2V69 - chains G and O of the 16 polymer chains in the assembly; structure by X-ray diffraction, 2.80 A resolution.

Chain G:
Name: Ribulose bisphosphate carboxylase large chain
From: Chlamydomonas reinhardtii
Notes: EC 4.1.1.39
UniProt: P00877 (RBL_CHLRE); residue numbers follow UniProt; this construct covers 1-475
Chain sequence (475 residues; each row starts with the number of its first residue):
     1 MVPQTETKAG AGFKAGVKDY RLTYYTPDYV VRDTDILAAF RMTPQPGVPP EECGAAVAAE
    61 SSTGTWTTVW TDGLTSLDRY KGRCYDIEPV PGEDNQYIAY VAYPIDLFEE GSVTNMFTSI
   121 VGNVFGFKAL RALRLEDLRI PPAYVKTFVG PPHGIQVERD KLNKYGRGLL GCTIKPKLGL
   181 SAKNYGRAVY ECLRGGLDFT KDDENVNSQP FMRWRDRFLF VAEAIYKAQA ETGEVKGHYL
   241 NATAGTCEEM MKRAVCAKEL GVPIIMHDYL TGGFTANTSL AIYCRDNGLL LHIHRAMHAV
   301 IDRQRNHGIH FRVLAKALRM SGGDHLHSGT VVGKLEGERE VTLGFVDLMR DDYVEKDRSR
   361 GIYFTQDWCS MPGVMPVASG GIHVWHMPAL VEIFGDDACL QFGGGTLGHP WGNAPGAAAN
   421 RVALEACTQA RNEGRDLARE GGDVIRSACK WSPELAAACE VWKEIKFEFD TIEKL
Unresolved in the structure: 1-8, 470-475
Disulfides: C449-C459
Modified positions: P104, P151 (4-hydroxyproline; HYP); K201 (lysine nz-carboxylic acid; KCX); C256, C369 (s-methylcysteine; SMC)
Construct notes: conflict P46 (Leu in P00877); engineered mutation E473 (Asp in P00877)
Metal / ion sites: Mg2+: K201, D203, E204 (together with 2-carboxyarabinitol-1,5-diphosphate)
Ligand contacts:
  - 2-carboxyarabinitol-1,5-diphosphate (CAP), molecule 1: E60, T65, W66, N123
  - 2-carboxyarabinitol-1,5-diphosphate (CAP), molecule 2: T173, K175, K177, K201, D203, E204, H294, R295, H298, H327, G329, K334, L335, S379, G380, G381, Q401, F402, G403, G404

Chain O:
Name: Ribulose bisphosphate carboxylase small chain 1
From: Chlamydomonas reinhardtii
Notes: EC 4.1.1.39
UniProt: P00873 (RBS1_CHLRE); residues 1-140 here correspond to UniProt positions 46-185 (UniProt number = residue number + 45)
Chain sequence (140 residues; row label = number of the first residue in the row):
     1 MMVWTPVNNK MFETFSYLPP LTDEQIAAQV DYIVANGWIP CLEFAEADKA YVSNESAIRF
    61 GSVSCLYYDN RYWTMWKLPM FGCRDPMQVL REIVACTKAF PDAYVRLVAF DNQKQVQIMG
   121 FLVQRPKTAR DFQPANKRSV
Modified positions: M1 (n-methyl methionine; MME)

How chain G and chain O interact:
Pairs across the interface (81; chain G residue first):
  Q156(G) - K114(O)
  Q156(G) - V116(O)
  D160(G) - R71(O)
  D160(G) - V116(O)
  K161(G) - L66(O)
  K161(G) - R71(O)  hydrogen bond (backbone-side chain)
  L162(G) - L66(O)  hydrophobic
  N163(G) - E13(O)
  N163(G) - R71(O)
  K164(G) - E13(O)  salt bridge
  Y165(G) - T14(O)  hydrogen bond (backbone-side chain)
  Y165(G) - Q117(O)
  G166(G) - T14(O)
  G166(G) - I118(O)  hydrogen bond (backbone-backbone)
  G166(G) - M119(O)
  R167(G) - E13(O)  salt bridge
  R167(G) - T14(O)
  R194(G) - W4(O)  hydrogen bond (side chain-backbone)
  R194(G) - T5(O)
  R194(G) - P6(O)
  R194(G) - Y17(O)
  G195(G) - Y17(O)
  G196(G) - Y17(O)  hydrogen bond (backbone-side chain)
  Q229(G) - V52(O)
  Q229(G) - Y68(O)
  A230(G) - K10(O)
  E231(G) - P6(O)
  E231(G) - K10(O)
  T232(G) - K10(O)
  T232(G) - M11(O)  hydrogen bond (backbone-backbone)
  G233(G) - Y51(O)
  E234(G) - M11(O)
  E234(G) - F12(O)
  E234(G) - E13(O)  hydrogen bond (side chain-backbone)
  K258(G) - S62(O)  hydrogen bond (side chain-backbone)
  K258(G) - V63(O)
  K258(G) - C65(O)  hydrogen bond (backbone-side chain)
  E259(G) - S62(O)
  G261(G) - C65(O)
  V262(G) - C65(O)  hydrogen bond (backbone-side chain)
  P263(G) - L66(O)
  P263(G) - Y68(O)
  N287(G) - C65(O)
  G288(G) - C65(O)
  G288(G) - L66(O)
  L290(G) - L66(O)  hydrophobic
  D397(G) - K114(O)  salt bridge
  P410(G) - M1(O)
  W411(G) - M1(O)
  W411(G) - M2(O)
  A414(G) - W4(O)  hydrophobic
  P415(G) - M2(O)
  A418(G) - W4(O)  hydrophobic
  R421(G) - E13(O)  hydrogen bond (side chain-backbone)
  R421(G) - Y17(O)
  V422(G) - Y17(O)
  E425(G) - E13(O)
  E425(G) - T14(O)
  E425(G) - F15(O)  hydrogen bond (side chain-backbone)
  E425(G) - S16(O)  hydrogen bond (side chain-backbone)
  E425(G) - Y17(O)  hydrogen bond (side chain-backbone)
  E425(G) - L18(O)
  A426(G) - L18(O)
  T428(G) - F15(O)
  Q429(G) - F15(O)
  Q429(G) - L18(O)
  Q429(G) - L21(O)
  Q429(G) - Q25(O)
  Q429(G) - Q29(O)
  R431(G) - Y32(O)  hydrogen bond
  N432(G) - F15(O)
  N432(G) - Q29(O)  hydrogen bond
  N432(G) - Y32(O)
  N432(G) - M119(O)
  E433(G) - Q25(O)
  E433(G) - A28(O)
  W451(G) - P19(O)  hydrophobic
  W451(G) - A135(O)  hydrophobic
  P453(G) - M2(O)  hydrophobic
  E454(G) - W4(O)
  E454(G) - S139(O)  hydrogen bond
Other interface residues (no listed pair), chain G (51 interface residues in all): R159, Y190, D198, V235, A257, L289, D396
Other interface residues (no listed pair), chain O (38 interface residues in all): N9, S64, Q115

Summary:
51 residues of chain G face 38 of chain O across their interface; the contacts include 17 hydrogen bonds and 3
salt bridges. Polar contacts include K164(G)-E13(O), R167(G)-E13(O) and D397(G)-K114(O). Ligands of chain G:
2-carboxyarabinitol-1,5-diphosphate. K201(G), D203(G) and E204(G) form the Mg2+ site.
Here chain G is Ribulose bisphosphate carboxylase large chain and chain O is Ribulose bisphosphate carboxylase
small chain 1, both from Chlamydomonas reinhardtii. Entry 2V69 (Crystal structure of Chlamydomonas reinhardtii
Rubisco with a large- subunit mutation D473E) was determined by X-ray diffraction, deposited together with
2V67, 2V68, 2V63 and 2V6A.
